9HZ1 - chains C and D of the 4 polymer chains in the assembly; structure by X-ray diffraction, 2.40 A resolution.

[Chain C (and D)]
Molecule: Alpha-L-fucosidase
Notes: chain D of this document is another copy of the same molecule, construct and numbering; everything in this record applies to it too
Reference sequence: A0A806EKD1 (A0A806EKD1_LACCD); numbering as in UniProt (aligned over 1-414)
Sequence (414 residues; row label = number of the first residue in the row):
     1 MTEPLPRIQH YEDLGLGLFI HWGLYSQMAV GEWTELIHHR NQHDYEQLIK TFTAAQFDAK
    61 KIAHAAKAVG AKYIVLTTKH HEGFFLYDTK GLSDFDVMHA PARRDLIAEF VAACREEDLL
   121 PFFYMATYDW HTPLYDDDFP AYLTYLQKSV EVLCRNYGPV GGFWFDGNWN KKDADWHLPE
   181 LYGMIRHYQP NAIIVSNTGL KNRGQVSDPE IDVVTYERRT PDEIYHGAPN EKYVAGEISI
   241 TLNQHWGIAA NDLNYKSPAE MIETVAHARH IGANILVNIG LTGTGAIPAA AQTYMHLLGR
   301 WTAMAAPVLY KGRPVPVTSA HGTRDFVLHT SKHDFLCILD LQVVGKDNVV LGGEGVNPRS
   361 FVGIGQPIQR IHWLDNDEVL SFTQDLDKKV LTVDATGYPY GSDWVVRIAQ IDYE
Disordered / not traced: 1, 199-204
Differences from the reference sequence: conflict S196 (Asn in A0A806EKD1), M261 (Val in A0A806EKD1), K346 (Asn in A0A806EKD1)
Residues lining bound ligands: 4-nitrophenyl-alpha-L-fucose (JFZ; 4-nitrophenyl 6-deoxy-alpha-L-galactopyranoside): F19, H21, E32, W33, H80, H81, Y124, W164, D166, W169, N197, W246

[Chain C / chain D interface]
Pairs across the interface - 88 pairs, chain C then chain D:
  V30(C) - Y400(D)
  V30(C) - G401(D)
  G31(C) - Y400(D)
  E32(C) - Y400(D)  hydrogen bond (backbone-side chain)
  W33(C) - V349(D)  hydrophobic
  W33(C) - Y400(D)  hydrogen bond (backbone-side chain)
  T34(C) - Y400(D)
  L36(C) - K346(D)
  I37(C) - G345(D)
  I37(C) - K346(D)
  I37(C) - Y400(D)  hydrophobic
  H38(C) - Y400(D)  hydrogen bond (side chain-backbone)
  H39(C) - K346(D)  hydrogen bond
  Q244(C) - D403(D)
  H245(C) - Y400(D)
  H245(C) - G401(D)  hydrogen bond (side chain-backbone)
  H245(C) - S402(D)
  A249(C) - G401(D)
  A250(C) - R300(D)  hydrogen bond (backbone-side chain)
  N251(C) - R300(D)  hydrogen bond
  N251(C) - S402(D)
  N251(C) - D403(D)  hydrogen bond (backbone-backbone)
  N251(C) - W404(D)
  D252(C) - D403(D)
  L253(C) - I262(D)  hydrophobic
  L253(C) - L297(D)
  L253(C) - R300(D)
  L253(C) - W301(D)  hydrophobic
  L253(C) - D403(D)  hydrogen bond (backbone-backbone)
  L253(C) - W404(D)  hydrophobic
  L253(C) - V405(D)
  N254(C) - A259(D)
  N254(C) - D403(D)  hydrogen bond
  N254(C) - V405(D)
  Y255(C) - S257(D)
  Y255(C) - P258(D)  hydrophobic
  Y255(C) - L297(D)  hydrophobic
  K256(C) - S257(D)
  K256(C) - P258(D)
  S257(C) - Y255(D)
  S257(C) - K256(D)
  S257(C) - S257(D)
  P258(C) - Y255(D)  hydrophobic
  P258(C) - K256(D)
  P258(C) - Y294(D)
  A259(C) - N254(D)
  I262(C) - L253(D)  hydrophobic
  A289(C) - T293(D)
  A290(C) - T293(D)
  T293(C) - A289(D)
  T293(C) - A290(D)
  T293(C) - T293(D)  hydrogen bond
  Y294(C) - P258(D)
  L297(C) - L253(D)
  L297(C) - Y255(D)  hydrophobic
  R300(C) - A250(D)  hydrogen bond (side chain-backbone)
  R300(C) - N251(D)  hydrogen bond
  R300(C) - L253(D)
  W301(C) - L253(D)  hydrophobic
  V344(C) - I37(D)
  G345(C) - I37(D)
  K346(C) - L36(D)
  K346(C) - I37(D)
  K346(C) - H39(D)
  V349(C) - W33(D)  hydrophobic
  Y400(C) - V30(D)
  Y400(C) - G31(D)
  Y400(C) - E32(D)  hydrogen bond (side chain-backbone)
  Y400(C) - W33(D)  hydrogen bond (side chain-backbone)
  Y400(C) - T34(D)
  Y400(C) - I37(D)  hydrophobic
  Y400(C) - H38(D)  hydrogen bond (backbone-side chain)
  Y400(C) - H245(D)
  G401(C) - V30(D)
  G401(C) - H245(D)  hydrogen bond (backbone-side chain)
  G401(C) - A249(D)
  G401(C) - D252(D)
  S402(C) - H245(D)
  S402(C) - N251(D)
  D403(C) - Q244(D)
  D403(C) - N251(D)  hydrogen bond (backbone-backbone)
  D403(C) - D252(D)
  D403(C) - L253(D)  hydrogen bond (backbone-backbone)
  D403(C) - N254(D)  hydrogen bond
  W404(C) - N251(D)
  W404(C) - L253(D)  hydrophobic
  V405(C) - L253(D)
  V405(C) - N254(D)
Also at the interface, not in a pair above, chain C (44 interface residues in all): A29, V343, N348, L351
Also at the interface, not in a pair above, chain D (44 interface residues in all): A29, N170, V343, V344, L351

[Summary]
Chain C and chain D each contribute 44 residues to their interface, with 20 hydrogen bonds. Polar contacts
include E32(C)-Y400(D), W33(C)-Y400(D) and H38(C)-Y400(D). Ligands of chain C: 4-nitrophenyl-alpha-L-fucose.
Both chains are Alpha-L-fucosidase. Entry 9HZ1 (Crystal structure of AlfB) was determined by X-ray diffraction
together with 9HY7, 9HYJ, 9HYX, 8OZT and 8OZU from the same study.
